3GQE - chain A; structure by X-ray diffraction, 2.30 A resolution.

# Chain A
Protein: Non-structural protein 3
From: Venezuelan equine encephalitis virus
Notes: fragment: sequence database residues 1330-1489
UniProt: P36328 (POLN_EEVVP); residues 1-160 here correspond to UniProt positions 1330-1489 (UniProt number = residue number + 1329)
Chain sequence (168 residues; each row starts with the number of its first residue; numbers below 1 keep their minus sign (Met-1 is residue -1)):
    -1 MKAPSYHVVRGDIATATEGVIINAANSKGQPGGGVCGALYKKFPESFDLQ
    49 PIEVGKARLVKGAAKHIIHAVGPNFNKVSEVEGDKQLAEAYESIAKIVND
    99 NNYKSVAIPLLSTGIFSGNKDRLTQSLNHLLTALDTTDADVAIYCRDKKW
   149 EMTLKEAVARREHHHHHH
Not modelled in the structure: 161-166
Construct notes: expression tag (-1 to 0, 161-166)
Small-molecule neighbours: bicine (BCN): Ala22, Ala23, Asn24, Gln28, Pro29, Gly30, Ser110, Thr111, Gly112, Ile113, Phe114
Curated features (UniProtKB/Swiss-Prot):
  - binding site (ADP-D-ribose): Asp10, Asn24, Gly32, Gly112, Ile113, Phe114

# Overview
Chain A binds bicine. UniProt lists 6 ADP-D-ribose-binding residues.
Chain A is Non-structural protein 3 (Venezuelan equine encephalitis virus); the structure, Crystal structure
of macro domain of Venezuelan Equine Encephalitis virus, was determined by X-ray diffraction (same publication
as 3GPG, 3GPO, 3GPQ and 3GQO).
